3TJH - chains B and C of the 4 polymer chains in the assembly; structure by X-ray diffraction, 2.12 A resolution.

== Chain B ==
Protein: p3A1
Chain sequence (9 residues; row label = number of the first residue in the row):
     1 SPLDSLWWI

== Chain C ==
Protein: 42F3 alpha
Organism: Mus musculus, Homo sapiens
Chain sequence (226 residues; numbered -8 to 217; the number before each row is that of its first residue; numbers below 1 keep their minus sign (Ala-8 is residue -8)):
    -8 ADPGYLLEAQ SVTQPDARVT VSEGASLQLR CKYSYSATPY LFWYVQYPRQ GLQMLLKYYS
    52 GDPVVQGVNG FEAEFSKSDS SFHLRKASVH WSDSAVYFCA VSAKGTGSKL SFGKGAKLTV
   112 SPNIQNPDPA VYQLRDSKSS DKSVCLFTDF DSQTNVSQSK DSDVYITDKC VLDMRSMDFK
   172 SNSAVAWSNK SDFACANAFN NSIIPEDTFF PSPESSSRGG LEVLFQ
Not modelled in the structure: -8 to -1, 130-132, 204-217
Disulfide bonds: Cys22-Cys90, Cys136-Cys186

== Interface between chain B and chain C ==
Contacting residue pairs (7):
  Asp4(B) with Tyr31(C); Lys95(C), salt bridge
  Leu6(B) with Tyr31(C); Tyr50(C), hydrophobic
  Trp8(B) with Gly96(C), hydrogen bond (side chain-backbone); Thr97(C); Gly98(C)
Other interface residues (no listed pair), chain B (5 interface residues in all): Ser5, Trp7

== Summary ==
5 residues of chain B face 6 of chain C across their interface; the contacts include 1 hydrogen bond and 1
salt bridge. Polar pairs include Asp4(B)-Lys95(C) and Trp8(B)-Gly96(C).
Chain B is p3A1 and chain C is 42F3 alpha (Mus musculus, Homo sapiens); the structure, 42F3-p3A1/H2-Ld
complex, was determined by X-ray diffraction, deposited together with 3TF7, 3TFK and 3TPU.
